9ERF - chains B and U of the 4 polymer chains in the assembly; structure by electron microscopy, 2.64 A resolution.

[Chain B]
Protein: Schlafen family member 11
Organism: Homo sapiens
Notes: EC 3.6.-.-
UniProtKB: Q7Z7L1 (SLN11_HUMAN); residues 1-901 here = UniProt positions 1-901
Chain sequence (929 residues; each row starts with the number of its first residue; numbers below 1 keep their minus sign (Met-27 is residue -27)):
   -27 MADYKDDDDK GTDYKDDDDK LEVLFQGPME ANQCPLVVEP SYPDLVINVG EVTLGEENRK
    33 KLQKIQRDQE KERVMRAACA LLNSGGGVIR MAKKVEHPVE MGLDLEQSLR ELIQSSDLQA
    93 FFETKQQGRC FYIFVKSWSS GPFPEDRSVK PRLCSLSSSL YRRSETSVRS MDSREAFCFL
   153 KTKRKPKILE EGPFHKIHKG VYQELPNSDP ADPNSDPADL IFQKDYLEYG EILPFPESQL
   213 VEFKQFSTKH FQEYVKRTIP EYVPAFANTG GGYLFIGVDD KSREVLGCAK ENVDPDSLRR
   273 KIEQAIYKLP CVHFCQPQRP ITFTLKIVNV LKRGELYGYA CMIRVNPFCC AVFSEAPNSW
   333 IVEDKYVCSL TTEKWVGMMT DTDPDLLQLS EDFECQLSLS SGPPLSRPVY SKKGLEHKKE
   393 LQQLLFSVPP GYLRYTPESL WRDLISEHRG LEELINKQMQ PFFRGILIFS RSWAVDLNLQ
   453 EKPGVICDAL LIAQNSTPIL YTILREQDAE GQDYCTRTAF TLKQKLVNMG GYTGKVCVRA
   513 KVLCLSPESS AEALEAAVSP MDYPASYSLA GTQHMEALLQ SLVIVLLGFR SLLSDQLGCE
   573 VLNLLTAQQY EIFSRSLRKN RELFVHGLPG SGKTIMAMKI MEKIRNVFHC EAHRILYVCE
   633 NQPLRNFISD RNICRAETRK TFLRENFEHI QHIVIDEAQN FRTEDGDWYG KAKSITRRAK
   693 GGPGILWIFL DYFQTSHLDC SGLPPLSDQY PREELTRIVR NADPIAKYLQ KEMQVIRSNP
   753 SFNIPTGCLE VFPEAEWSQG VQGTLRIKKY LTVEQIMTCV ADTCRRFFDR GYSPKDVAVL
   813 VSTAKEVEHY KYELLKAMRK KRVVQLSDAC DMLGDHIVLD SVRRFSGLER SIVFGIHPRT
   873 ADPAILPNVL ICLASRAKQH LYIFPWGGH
Unresolved in the structure: -27 to 6, 159-187, 354-380, 520-529, 900-901
Construct notes: initiating methionine (-27); expression tag (-26 to 0)
Swiss-Prot annotation at these positions:
  - active site: Lys216
  - binding site (Mg(2+)): Glu209, Glu214
  - binding site (Zn(2+)): His285, Cys287, Cys321, Cys322
  - binding site (ATP): Gly599 to Thr606
  - mutagenesis: Glu209 (E209A: Complete loss of endonuclease activity), Glu214 (E214A: Complete loss of endonuclease activity), Lys216 (K216A: Complete loss of endonuclease activity), Tyr234 (Y234A: No effect on endonuclease activity), Asp252 (D252A: Slight increase in endonuclease activity), Lys605 (K605M: Abolishes ATPase activity without affecting its role in DNA damage response; when associated with A-668), Asp668 (D668A: Abolishes ATPase activity without affecting its role in DNA damage response; when associated with M-605), Glu669 (E669Q: Abolishes ATPase activity, leading to abolish ability to inhibit DNA replication without affecting subcellular location), Ser753 (S753D: Complete loss of tRNA cleavage and ssDNA binding)
Metal / ion sites: Mn2+ site 1: Glu209, Glu214, Phe215 (shared with U66(U) of chain U); Mn2+ site 2 near Glu209 (its only coordinating residue here); Zn2+: His285, Cys287, Cys321, Cys322
From the paper describing this entry:
  - catalytic residues: Glu209, Glu214, Asp252
  - post-translational modification sites: Ser219, Thr230, Ser753 (citing earlier work)
  - mutagenesis - S753D: decreased binding to tRNA
  - mutagenesis - S219D, T230D: decreased binding to tRNA-Leu

[Chain U]
Molecule: 10-nt RNA strand
Sequence (10 nucleotides; numbered 66 to 75; the number before each row is that of its first residue):
    66 UCUGCUACCA
Unresolved in the structure: 70-75
Metal / ion sites: Mn2+: U66 (shared with Glu209(B), Glu214(B), Phe215(B) of chain B)

[Chain B / chain U interface]
Pairs across the interface - 18 pairs, chain B then chain U:
  Glu209(B) - U66(U)  phosphate contact
  Glu214(B) - U66(U)  phosphate contact
  Phe215(B) - U66(U)  phosphate contact
  Lys216(B) - U66(U)  salt bridge to the phosphate
  Lys216(B) - C67(U)  phosphate contact
  Gln217(B) - C67(U)  hydrogen bond to the phosphate
  Phe218(B) - U68(U)  phosphate contact
  Ser219(B) - U68(U)  hydrogen bond to the phosphate
  Thr220(B) - U68(U)  phosphate contact
  Thr220(B) - G69(U)  hydrogen bond to the phosphate
  Lys221(B) - G69(U)  phosphate contact
  His222(B) - G69(U)  phosphate contact
  Tyr226(B) - U68(U)  base contact
  Tyr226(B) - G69(U)  hydrogen bond to the phosphate
  Arg229(B) - U68(U)  base contact
  Arg229(B) - G69(U)  hydrogen bond to the base
  Tyr234(B) - U66(U)  hydrogen bond to the phosphate
  Asp252(B) - U66(U)  sugar contact
Interface residues without a listed pair, chain B (15 interface residues in all): Lys253

[Overview]
The interface between chain B and chain U involves 15 residues on one side and 4 on the other; the contacts
include 6 hydrogen bonds and 1 salt bridge. Polar contacts include Arg229(B)-G69(U), Gln217(B)-C67(U) and
Ser219(B)-U68(U). The paper reports catalytic residues Glu209(B), Glu214(B) and Asp252(B); S219D and T230D of
chain B reduce binding to tRNA-Leu.
Here chain B is Schlafen family member 11 (Homo sapiens) and chain U is a 10-nt RNA strand. Entry 9ERF (SLFN11
dimer bound to tRNA-Met-CAT) was determined by electron microscopy, deposited together with 9ERD, 9ERE, 9GMW
and 9GMX.
